3APR - chains E and I; structure by X-ray diffraction, 1.80 A resolution.

# Chain E
Protein: Rhizopuspepsin
Source organism: Rhizopus microsporus var. chinensis
Notes: EC 3.4.23.6
UniProt: P06026 (CARP_RHICH); residues 1-324 here correspond to UniProt positions 69-392 (UniProt number = residue number + 68)
Chain sequence (325 residues; numbered 1 to 325; the number before each row is that of its first residue):
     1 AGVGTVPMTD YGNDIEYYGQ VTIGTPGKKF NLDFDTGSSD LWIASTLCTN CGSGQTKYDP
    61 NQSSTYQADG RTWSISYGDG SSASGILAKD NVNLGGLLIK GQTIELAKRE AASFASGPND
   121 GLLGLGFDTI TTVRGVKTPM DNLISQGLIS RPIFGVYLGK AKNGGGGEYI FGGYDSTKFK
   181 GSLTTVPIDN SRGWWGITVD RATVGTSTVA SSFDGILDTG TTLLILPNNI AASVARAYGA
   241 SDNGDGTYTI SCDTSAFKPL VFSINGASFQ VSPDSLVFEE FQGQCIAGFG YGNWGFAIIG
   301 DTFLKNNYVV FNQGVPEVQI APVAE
Sequence notes: conflict Ile15 (Val83 in P06026), Gly54 (Arg122 in P06026), Asn61 (Lys129 in P06026), Ser116 (Asn184 in P06026), Lys162 (Ser230 in P06026), Ile230 (Val298 in P06026), Ala256 (Arg324 in P06026), Phe281 (Tyr349 in P06026), Trp294 (Phe362 in P06026), Gly295 (Asp363 in P06026)
Cystine bridges: Cys48-Cys51, Cys252-Cys285
Curated features (UniProtKB/Swiss-Prot):
  - active site: Asp35, Asp218

# Chain I
Protein: Reduced peptide inhibitor
Chain sequence (7 residues; row label = number of the first residue in the row):
     1 HPFHXVY
Unresolved in the structure: 1
Modified positions: His1 (D-histidine; DHI); PUK (N-[(2S)-2-amino-3-phenylpropyl]-L-phenylalanine) at position 5

# How chain E and chain I interact
Residue-residue contacts (34; chain E residue first):
  Ile15(E) - Phe3(I)  hydrophobic
  Glu16(E) - Phe3(I)
  Asp33(E) - PUK_5(I)
  Asp35(E) - PUK_5(I)
  Gly37(E) - PUK_5(I)
  Gly37(E) - Val6(I)  hydrogen bond (backbone-backbone)
  Ser38(E) - Val6(I)
  Ile75(E) - Val6(I)  hydrophobic
  Ser76(E) - Val6(I)
  Tyr77(E) - His4(I)
  Tyr77(E) - PUK_5(I)
  Gly78(E) - His4(I)  hydrogen bond (backbone-backbone)
  Gly78(E) - PUK_5(I)  hydrogen bond (backbone-backbone)
  Asp79(E) - Phe3(I)
  Asp79(E) - His4(I)  salt bridge
  Asp79(E) - PUK_5(I)
  Ser81(E) - PUK_5(I)
  Phe114(E) - PUK_5(I)
  Leu122(E) - PUK_5(I)
  Ile130(E) - Val6(I)  hydrophobic
  Trp194(E) - Val6(I)  hydrogen bond (side chain-backbone)
  Ile216(E) - PUK_5(I)
  Asp218(E) - PUK_5(I)
  Gly220(E) - Phe3(I)
  Gly220(E) - His4(I)
  Gly220(E) - PUK_5(I)  hydrogen bond (backbone-backbone)
  Thr221(E) - Phe3(I)
  Thr221(E) - His4(I)
  Thr221(E) - PUK_5(I)
  Thr222(E) - Pro2(I)
  Thr222(E) - Phe3(I)  hydrogen bond (side chain-backbone)
  Ile225(E) - His4(I)
  Trp294(E) - PUK_5(I)
  Ile298(E) - PUK_5(I)
Interface residues without a listed pair, chain E (27 interface residues in all): Asn119, Leu223, Phe278
Interface residues without a listed pair, chain I (6 interface residues in all): Tyr7

# Overview
27 residues of chain E and 6 residues of chain I are in contact; the contacts include 6 hydrogen bonds and 1
salt bridge. Among the polar pairs are Asp79(E)-His4(I), Trp194(E)-Val6(I) and Thr222(E)-Phe3(I). From
UniProt: active-site residues Asp35(E) and Asp218(E) on chain E.
Chain E is Rhizopuspepsin (Rhizopus microsporus var. chinensis) and chain I is Reduced peptide inhibitor; the
structure, Binding of a reduced peptide inhibitor to the aspartic proteinase from rhizopus chinensis.
implications for a ..., was determined by X-ray diffraction.
